5UWN - chain A; structure by X-ray diffraction, 3.20 A resolution.

# Chain A
Molecule: Collagenase 3
Organism: Homo sapiens
Notes: EC 3.4.24.-
Reference sequence: P45452 (MMP13_HUMAN); numbering as in UniProt (aligned over 104-274)
Sequence (172 residues; numbered 103 to 274; the number before each row is that of its first residue):
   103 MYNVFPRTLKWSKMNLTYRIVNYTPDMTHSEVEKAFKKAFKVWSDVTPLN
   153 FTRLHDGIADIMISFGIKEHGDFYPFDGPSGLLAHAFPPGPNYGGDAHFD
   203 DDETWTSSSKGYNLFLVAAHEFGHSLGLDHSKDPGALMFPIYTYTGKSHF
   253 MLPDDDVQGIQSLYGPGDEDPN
Not modelled in the structure: 103-108, 270-274
Construct notes: initiating methionine (103)
Swiss-Prot annotation at these positions:
  - active site: E223
  - binding site (Ca(2+)): D128, D162, D179, G180, S182, L184, N194, G196, D198, D202, D203, E205
  - binding site (Zn(2+)): H172, D174, H187, H200, H222, H226, H232, M240
  - glycosylation (N-linked (GlcNAc...) asparagine): N117, N152
Ion coordination: Ca2+ site 1: D162, N194, G196, D198; Zn2+ site 1: H172, D174, H187, H200; Ca2+ site 2: D179, G180, S182, L184, D202, E205; Zn2+ site 2: H222, H226, H232
Residues lining bound ligands: 8O7 (N-(2-aminoethyl)-4'-(((4-oxo-4,5,6,7-tetrahydro-3H-cyclopenta[d]pyrimidin-2-yl)thio)methyl)-[1,1'-biphenyl]-4-sulfonami de): G183, L184, L185, A186, L218, V219, H222, E223, G237, A238, L239, F241, P242, I243, Y244, T245, Y246, T247, K249, F252, M253, P255
From the paper describing this entry:
  - binding site for 8O7: G183, L184, L185, A186, P242
  - specificity-determining residues: I243 (proposed by the authors, not directly observed)

# Overview
Bound to chain A: compound 8O7. D162, N194, G196 and D198 form the Ca2+ site 1. H172, D174, H187 and H200
coordinate Zn2+ site 1. UniProt lists active-site residue E223, 12 Ca2+-binding residues and 8 Zn2+-binding
residues. The paper reports a binding site for 8O7 at G183, L184 and L185 among others; the specificity
determinant I243.
Chain A is Collagenase 3 (Homo sapiens); the structure, Matrix metalloproteinase-13 complexed with selective
inhibitor compound 10d, was determined by X-ray diffraction, deposited together with 5UWK, 5UWL and 5UWM.
